Entry 3FA4 (X-ray diffraction, 2.18 A resolution); this record covers chains B and D of the 4 polymer chains in the assembly.

Chain B (and D):
Protein: 2,3-dimethylmalate lyase
From: Aspergillus niger
Notes: EC 4.1.3.32; chain D of this document is another copy of the same molecule, construct and numbering; everything in this record applies to it too
Reference sequence: Q2L887 (Q2L887_ASPNG); numbering as in UniProt (aligned over 2-303)
Sequence (302 residues; row label = number of the first residue in the row):
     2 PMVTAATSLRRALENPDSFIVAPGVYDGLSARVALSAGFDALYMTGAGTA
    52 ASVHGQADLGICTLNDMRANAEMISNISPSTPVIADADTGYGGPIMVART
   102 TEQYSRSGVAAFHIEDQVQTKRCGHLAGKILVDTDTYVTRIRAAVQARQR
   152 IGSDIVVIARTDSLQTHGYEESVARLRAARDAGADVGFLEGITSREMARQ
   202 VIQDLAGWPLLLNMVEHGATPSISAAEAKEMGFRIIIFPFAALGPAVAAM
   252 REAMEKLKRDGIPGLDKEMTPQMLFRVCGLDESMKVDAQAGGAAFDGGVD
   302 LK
Disordered / not traced: 123-129, 297-303 (chain D: 122-129, 294-303)
Bound ions: Mg2+: Asp87, Asp89

Interface between chain B and chain D:
Contacting residue pairs (46):
  Pro2(B) - Ile152(D)
  Pro2(B) - Gly153(D)
  Met3(B) - Ser106(D)
  Met3(B) - Arg107(D)
  Met3(B) - Ile152(D)  hydrophobic
  Met3(B) - Gly153(D)  hydrogen bond (backbone-backbone)
  Met3(B) - Ser154(D)
  Thr5(B) - Met3(D)
  Arg69(B) - Arg69(D)
  Arg69(B) - Glu73(D)  salt bridge
  Glu73(B) - Arg69(D)  salt bridge
  Glu73(B) - Arg107(D)  salt bridge
  Asn77(B) - Arg107(D)  hydrogen bond
  Pro95(B) - Asp288(D)
  Pro95(B) - Ala291(D)  hydrophobic
  Ile96(B) - Ser284(D)
  Ile96(B) - Val287(D)  hydrophobic
  Ser106(B) - Met3(D)
  Arg107(B) - Glu73(D)  salt bridge
  Arg107(B) - Asn77(D)  hydrogen bond
  Arg107(B) - Arg107(D)
  Thr140(B) - Ala291(D)  hydrogen bond (side chain-backbone)
  Thr140(B) - Gly292(D)
  Arg143(B) - Ala291(D)  hydrogen bond (side chain-backbone)
  Arg143(B) - Gly292(D)
  Arg143(B) - Gly293(D)
  Ala144(B) - Ala291(D)  hydrophobic
  Gln147(B) - Gln290(D)  hydrogen bond (side chain-backbone)
  Gln147(B) - Ala291(D)  hydrogen bond (side chain-backbone)
  Arg151(B) - Val287(D)
  Ile152(B) - Met3(D)
  Gly153(B) - Pro2(D)
  Gly153(B) - Met3(D)  hydrogen bond (backbone-backbone)
  Asp155(B) - Pro2(D)
  Ser284(B) - Ile96(D)
  Val287(B) - Ile96(D)  hydrophobic
  Val287(B) - Arg151(D)
  Asp288(B) - Pro95(D)
  Gln290(B) - Gln147(D)  hydrogen bond (backbone-side chain)
  Ala291(B) - Pro95(D)  hydrophobic
  Ala291(B) - Thr140(D)  hydrogen bond (backbone-side chain)
  Ala291(B) - Arg143(D)  hydrogen bond (backbone-side chain)
  Ala291(B) - Ala144(D)  hydrophobic
  Ala291(B) - Gln147(D)  hydrogen bond (backbone-side chain)
  Gly292(B) - Thr140(D)
  Gly292(B) - Arg143(D)
Interface residues without a listed pair, chain B (29 interface residues in all): Val4, Ala99, Ser108, Ser154, Gly293
Interface residues without a listed pair, chain D (27 interface residues in all): Val4, Ser108, Asp155

Summary:
29 residues of chain B and 27 residues of chain D are in contact; the contacts include 12 hydrogen bonds and 4
salt bridges. Among the polar pairs are Arg69(B)-Glu73(D), Glu73(B)-Arg107(D) and Asn77(B)-Arg107(D). Asp87(B)
and Asp89(B) coordinate Mg2+.
Both chains are 2,3-dimethylmalate lyase (Aspergillus niger). Entry 3FA4 (Crystal structure of
2,3-dimethylmalate lyase, a PEP mutase/isocitrate lyase superfamily member, triclinic crystal form) was
determined by X-ray diffraction, deposited together with 3FA3.
